Entry 7Y71 (electron microscopy, 3.12 A resolution); this record covers chains P and O of the 5 polymer chains in the assembly.

[Chain P]
Molecule: Fab E7 light chain
From: Homo sapiens
Notes: antibody fragment or engineered binder
Sequence (219 residues; numbered 1 to 219; the number before each row is that of its first residue):
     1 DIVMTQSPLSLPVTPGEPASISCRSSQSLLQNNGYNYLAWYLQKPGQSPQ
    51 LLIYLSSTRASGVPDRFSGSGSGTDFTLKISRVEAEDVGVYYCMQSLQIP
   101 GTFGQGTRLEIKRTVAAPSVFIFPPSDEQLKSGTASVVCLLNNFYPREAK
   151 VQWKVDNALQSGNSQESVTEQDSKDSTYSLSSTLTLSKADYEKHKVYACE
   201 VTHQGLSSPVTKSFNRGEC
Disulfides: Cys23-Cys93, Cys139-Cys199

[Chain O]
Molecule: Fab E7 heavy chain
From: Homo sapiens
Notes: antibody fragment or engineered binder
Sequence (221 residues; numbered 1 to 221; the number before each row is that of its first residue):
     1 QVQLQESGPGLVKPSETLSLTCTVSGGFIGPHYWSWVRQPPGKGLEWIGY
    51 IYISGSTNYNPSLKSRLTISVDMSKSQFSLTLSSATAADTAVYYCARGGG
   101 YLETGPFEYWGQGTLVTVSSASTKGPSVFPLAPSSKSTSGGTAALGCLVK
   151 DYFPEPVTVSWNSGALTSGVHTFPAVLQSSGLYSLSSVVTVPSSSLGTQT
   201 YICNVNHKPSNTKVDKRVEPK
Disulfides: Cys22-Cys95, Cys147-Cys203

[Chain P / chain O interface]
Residue-residue contacts (44; chain P residue first):
  Tyr37(P) with Glu103(O); Thr104(O)
  Tyr41(P) with Gly105(O); Phe107(O)
  Ser48(P) with Gly111(O)
  Pro49(P) with Trp110(O)
  Leu51(P) with Phe107(O)
  Leu55(P) with Thr104(O)
  Met94(P) with Gly105(O); Phe107(O), hydrophobic
  Ser96(P) with Leu102(O); Glu103(O); Thr104(O), hydrogen bond (side chain-backbone)
  Leu97(P) with Leu102(O)
  Gln98(P) with Leu102(O)
  Ile99(P) with Trp47(O), hydrophobic; Leu102(O), hydrophobic
  Pro100(P) with Trp47(O), hydrophobic; Asn60(O)
  Gly101(P) with Trp47(O)
  Phe103(P) with Leu45(O), hydrophobic
  Phe121(P) with Lys136(O); Ser137(O); Thr138(O); Ser139(O); Thr142(O)
  Ile122(P) with Lys136(O)
  Phe123(P) with Ala144(O); Val188(O), hydrophobic
  Pro124(P) with Ser134(O)
  Ser126(P) with Phe129(O)
  Glu128(P) with Phe129(O)
  Gln129(P) with Phe129(O)
  Leu140(P) with Ala144(O), hydrophobic; Val188(O), hydrophobic
  Asn142(P) with Thr190(O)
  Ser167(P) with Phe173(O)
  Val168(P) with Pro174(O)
  Thr169(P) with Phe173(O)
  Ser179(P) with Phe173(O)
  Lys212(P) with Ser139(O)
  Ser213(P) with Lys136(O), hydrogen bond (backbone-side chain)
  Phe214(P) with Lys136(O)
  Cys219(P) with Lys221(O), hydrogen bond (backbone-side chain)
Interface residues without a listed pair, chain P (38 interface residues in all): Gln43, Tyr54, Val120, Pro125, Gln165, Leu180, Ser181
Interface residues without a listed pair, chain O (33 interface residues in all): Gln39, Tyr59, Pro61, Gly100, Val128, Pro130, Leu131, Ala132, His171, Val176

[Summary]
The interface between chain P and chain O involves 38 residues on one side and 33 on the other, with 3
hydrogen bonds. Polar pairs include Ser96(P)-Thr104(O), Ser213(P)-Lys136(O) and Cys219(P)-Lys221(O).
Here chain P is Fab E7 light chain and chain O is Fab E7 heavy chain, both from Homo sapiens. Entry 7Y71
(SARS-CoV-2 spike glycoprotein trimer complexed with Fab fragment of anti-RBD antibody E7) was determined by
electron microscopy, deposited together with 7Y72.
